Entry 8EMC (electron microscopy, 3.60 A resolution); this record covers chains A and G of the 14 polymer chains in the assembly.

Chain A (and G):
Protein: Protease Lon-related BREX system protein BrxL
Organism: Acinetobacter sp. NEB 394
Notes: chain G of this document is another copy of the same molecule, construct and numbering; everything in this record applies to it too
UniProtKB: A0A7H8SL14 (A0A7H8SL14_9GAMM); numbering as in UniProt (aligned over 1-679)
Chain sequence (679 residues; row label = number of the first residue in the row):
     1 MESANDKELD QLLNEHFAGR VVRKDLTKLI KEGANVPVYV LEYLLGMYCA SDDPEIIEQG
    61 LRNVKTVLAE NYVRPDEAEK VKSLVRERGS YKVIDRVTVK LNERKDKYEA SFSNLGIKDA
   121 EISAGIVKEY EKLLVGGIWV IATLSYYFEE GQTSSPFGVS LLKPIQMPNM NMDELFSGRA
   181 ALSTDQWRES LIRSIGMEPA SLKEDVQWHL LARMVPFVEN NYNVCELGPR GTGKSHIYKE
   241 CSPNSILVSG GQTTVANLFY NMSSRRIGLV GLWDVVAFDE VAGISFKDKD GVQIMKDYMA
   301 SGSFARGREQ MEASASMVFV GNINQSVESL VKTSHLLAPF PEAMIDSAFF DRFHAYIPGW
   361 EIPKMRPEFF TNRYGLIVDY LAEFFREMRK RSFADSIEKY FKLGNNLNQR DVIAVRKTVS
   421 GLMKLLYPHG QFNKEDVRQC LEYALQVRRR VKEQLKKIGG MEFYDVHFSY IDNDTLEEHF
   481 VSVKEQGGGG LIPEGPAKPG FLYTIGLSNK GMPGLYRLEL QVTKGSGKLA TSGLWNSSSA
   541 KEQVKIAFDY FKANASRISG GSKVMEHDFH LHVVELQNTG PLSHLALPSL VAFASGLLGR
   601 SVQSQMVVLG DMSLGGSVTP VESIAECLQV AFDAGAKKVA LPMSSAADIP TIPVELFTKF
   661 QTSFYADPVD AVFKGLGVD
Not modelled in the structure: 1-4, 487-491, 678-679 (chain G: 1-5, 488-494, 678-679)
What the authors report for this chain:
  - catalytic residues: Glu280 (proposed by the authors, not directly observed)
  - mutagenesis - E280Q: increased binding to dsDNA
  - mutagenesis - L134W, E280Q: abolished catalytic activity on dsDNA
  - mutagenesis - R104A, L134W, S264A/R265A, K287A: decreased binding to dsDNA
  - mutagenesis - Q661W (3.3-fold): increased catalytic activity
  - mutagenesis - T658W: unchanged catalytic activity
  - mutagenesis - Q661W: unchanged binding to DNA
  - mutagenesis - Q661W: decreased binding to dsDNA (in the presence of ATP)

Chain A / chain G interface:
Residue-residue contacts - 46 pairs, chain A then chain G:
  Lys100(A) with Glu79(G), salt bridge
  Leu101(A) with Glu79(G); Arg86(G)
  Glu103(A) with Lys82(G), salt bridge; Phe148(G); Phe157(G)
  Arg104(A) with Phe148(G)
  Asp106(A) with Arg86(G), salt bridge; Tyr146(G), hydrogen bond; Phe148(G)
  Tyr108(A) with Ser83(G), hydrogen bond; Arg86(G), hydrogen bond; Glu87(G), hydrogen bond
  Glu131(A) with Lys80(G)
  Leu134(A) with Glu79(G); Ser83(G)
  Glu219(A) with Glu32(G)
  Asn220(A) with Gly33(G); Asn35(G), hydrogen bond
  Asp290(A) with Gly251(G)
  Gln293(A) with Ser249(G)
  Ala305(A) with Gln252(G)
  Gly307(A) with Gln252(G); Asn257(G), hydrogen bond (backbone-side chain)
  Arg308(A) with Arg266(G); Ile267(G); Leu269(G); Leu272(G)
  Gln310(A) with Ile246(G)
  Arg386(A) with Arg74(G); Asp76(G), salt bridge
  Glu387(A) with Arg74(G), salt bridge
  Lys390(A) with Ala69(G); Tyr72(G)
  Arg391(A) with Ala69(G)
  Ser392(A) with Glu32(G), hydrogen bond; Lys65(G), hydrogen bond (backbone-side chain)
  Phe393(A) with Lys65(G)
  Ala394(A) with Glu32(G)
  Asp395(A) with Leu61(G); Lys65(G), salt bridge
  Glu398(A) with Leu29(G)
  Lys399(A) with Glu58(G)
  Arg416(A) with Leu29(G); Glu32(G)
  Ser420(A) with Glu32(G), hydrogen bond
Other interface residues (no listed pair), chain A (36 interface residues in all): Lys105, Ala124, Val127, Lys128, Val135, Arg389, Lys417, Glu462
Other interface residues (no listed pair), chain G (34 interface residues in all): Glu77, Gln152, Thr153, Pro156, Arg230

Overview:
Chain A and chain G form an interface of 36 and 34 residues respectively; the contacts include 9 hydrogen
bonds and 6 salt bridges. Polar contacts include Lys100(A)-Glu79(G), Glu103(A)-Lys82(G) and
Asp106(A)-Arg86(G). The paper reports the catalytic residue Glu280(A); R104A, L134W and S264A/R265A of chain
A, among others, reduce binding to dsDNA; 7 substitutions were tested in all.
Chain A and chain G are both Protease Lon-related BREX system protein BrxL (Acinetobacter sp. NEB 394); the
structure, CryoEM characterization of BrxL -- a unique AAA+ phage restriction Factor, was determined by
electron microscopy (same publication as 8EIL and 8EMH).
